Entry 1PL7 (X-ray diffraction, 2.20 A resolution); this record covers chains A and B.

# Chain A (and B)
Molecule: Sorbitol dehydrogenase
Source organism: Homo sapiens
Notes: EC 1.1.1.14; chain B of this document is another copy of the same molecule, construct and numbering; everything in this record applies to it too
UniProt: Q00796 (DHSO_HUMAN); numbering as in UniProt (aligned over 1-356)
Amino-acid sequence (356 residues; row label = number of the first residue in the row):
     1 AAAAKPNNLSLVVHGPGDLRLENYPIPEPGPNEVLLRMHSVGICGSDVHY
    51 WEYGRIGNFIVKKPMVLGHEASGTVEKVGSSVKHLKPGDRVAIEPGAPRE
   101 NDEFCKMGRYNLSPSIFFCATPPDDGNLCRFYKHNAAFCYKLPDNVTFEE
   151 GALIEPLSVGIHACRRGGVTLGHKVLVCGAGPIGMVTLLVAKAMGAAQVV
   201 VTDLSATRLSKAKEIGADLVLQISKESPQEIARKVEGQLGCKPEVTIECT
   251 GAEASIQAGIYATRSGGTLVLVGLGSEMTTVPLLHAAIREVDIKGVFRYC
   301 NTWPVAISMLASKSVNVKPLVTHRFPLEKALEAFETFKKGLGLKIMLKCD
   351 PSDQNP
Ion coordination: Zn2+: Cys44, His69, Glu70
Curated features (UniProtKB/Swiss-Prot):
  - modified residue: Ala2 (N-acetylalanine)
  - natural variant: Leu239 (Q239L: this construct carries the variant)
From the paper describing this entry:
  - Zn2+ coordination through a water molecule: Glu155
  - contacts within the chain: Asp203-Arg208 (salt bridge)

# Chain A / chain B interface
Pairs across the interface - 28 pairs, chain A then chain B:
  Thr170(A) with Met194(B)
  Leu171(A) with Val305(B); Met309(B), hydrophobic
  Gly172(A) with Ser308(B); Met309(B), hydrogen bond (backbone-side chain)
  Lys174(A) with Ser308(B)
  Ala193(A) with Leu171(B), hydrophobic; Ala193(B); Met194(B); Gly195(B), hydrogen bond (backbone-backbone)
  Met194(A) with Ala193(B); Met194(B)
  Gly195(A) with Ala193(B), hydrogen bond (backbone-backbone); Met309(B)
  Ala196(A) with Met309(B)
  Ala197(A) with Ser308(B); Met309(B), hydrophobic; Ser312(B)
  Val305(A) with Leu171(B)
  Ser308(A) with Gly172(B); Lys174(B), hydrogen bond; Ala197(B)
  Met309(A) with Leu171(B), hydrophobic; Gly172(B); Gly195(B); Ala196(B); Ala197(B), hydrophobic
  Ser312(A) with Ala197(B), hydrogen bond (side chain-backbone)
Interface residues without a listed pair, chain A (16 interface residues in all): Ile161, Val190, Ser314
Interface residues without a listed pair, chain B (16 interface residues in all): Ile161, Thr170, Val190, Ser314

# In short
Chain A and chain B each contribute 16 residues to their interface, with 5 hydrogen bonds. Polar contacts
include Gly172(A)-Met309(B), Ser308(A)-Lys174(B) and Ser312(A)-Ala197(B). Cys44(A), His69(A) and Glu70(A) form
the Zn2+ site. The paper reports water-mediated Zn2+ coordination by Glu155(A); contacts within the chain
involving Arg208(A) and Asp203(A).
Chain A and chain B are both Sorbitol dehydrogenase (Homo sapiens); the structure, Human Sorbitol
Dehydrogenase (apo), was determined by X-ray diffraction, deposited together with 1PL6 and 1PL8.
